PDB entry 6XRF | X-ray diffraction, 2.56 A resolution | chains A and B of the 3 polymer chains in the assembly

# Chain A (and B)
Molecule: Effector EagT6
Organism: Pseudomonas aeruginosa (strain ATCC 15692 / DSM 22644 / CIP 104116 / JCM 14847 / LMG 12228 / 1C / PRS 101 / PAO1)
Notes: chain B of this document is another copy of the same molecule, construct and numbering; everything in this record applies to it too
UniProt: Q9I738 (EAGT6_PSEAE); numbering as in UniProt (aligned over 1-144)
Sequence (146 residues; row label = number of the first residue in the row):
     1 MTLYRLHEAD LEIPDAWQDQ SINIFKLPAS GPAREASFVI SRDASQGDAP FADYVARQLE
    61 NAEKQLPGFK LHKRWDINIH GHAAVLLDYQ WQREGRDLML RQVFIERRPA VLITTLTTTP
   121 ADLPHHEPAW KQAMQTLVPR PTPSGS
Not modelled in the structure: 1, 142-146
Construct notes: expression tag (145-146)
Reported in the primary citation:
  - specificity-determining residues: F104

# How chain A and chain B interact
Pairs across the interface (88):
  L3(A) - H7(B)
  Y4(A) - H7(B)
  Y4(A) - N23(B)  hydrogen bond
  Y4(A) - F25(B)  hydrophobic
  R5(A) - L6(B)
  R5(A) - H7(B)  hydrogen bond (backbone-backbone)
  L6(A) - R5(B)
  L6(A) - N23(B)
  L6(A) - R42(B)
  H7(A) - L3(B)
  H7(A) - Y4(B)
  H7(A) - R5(B)  hydrogen bond (backbone-backbone)
  H7(A) - R140(B)  hydrogen bond (backbone-side chain)
  E8(A) - R42(B)  salt bridge
  E8(A) - R107(B)
  E8(A) - P139(B)
  E8(A) - R140(B)  hydrogen bond (backbone-backbone)
  A9(A) - L137(B)  hydrophobic
  A9(A) - V138(B)
  A9(A) - P139(B)  hydrophobic
  D10(A) - T136(B)
  D10(A) - L137(B)
  D10(A) - V138(B)  hydrogen bond (backbone-backbone)
  L11(A) - A133(B)
  L11(A) - T136(B)
  L11(A) - L137(B)  hydrophobic
  E12(A) - A133(B)
  E12(A) - T136(B)  hydrogen bond (backbone-side chain)
  P14(A) - Q132(B)
  A16(A) - P28(B)  hydrophobic
  W17(A) - F25(B)  hydrophobic
  W17(A) - K26(B)
  W17(A) - L27(B)
  W17(A) - P28(B)
  W17(A) - F38(B)  hydrophobic
  W17(A) - A129(B)  hydrophobic
  Q18(A) - F25(B)
  Q18(A) - K26(B)  hydrogen bond (backbone-backbone)
  D19(A) - I24(B)
  D19(A) - F25(B)
  Q20(A) - I24(B)  hydrogen bond (backbone-backbone)
  Q20(A) - K26(B)
  S21(A) - I22(B)
  S21(A) - N23(B)  hydrogen bond
  S21(A) - I24(B)  hydrogen bond (side chain-backbone)
  I22(A) - S21(B)
  I22(A) - I22(B)  hydrogen bond (backbone-backbone)
  I22(A) - I24(B)  hydrophobic
  N23(A) - Y4(B)  hydrogen bond
  N23(A) - L6(B)
  N23(A) - S21(B)
  I24(A) - Q18(B)
  I24(A) - D19(B)
  I24(A) - Q20(B)  hydrogen bond (backbone-backbone)
  I24(A) - S21(B)  hydrogen bond (backbone-side chain)
  F25(A) - Y4(B)  hydrophobic
  F25(A) - I13(B)  hydrophobic
  F25(A) - W17(B)  hydrophobic
  F25(A) - Q18(B)
  K26(A) - W17(B)
  K26(A) - Q18(B)  hydrogen bond (backbone-backbone)
  K26(A) - Q20(B)
  L27(A) - W17(B)  hydrophobic
  P28(A) - A16(B)
  P28(A) - W17(B)
  F38(A) - L11(B)  hydrophobic
  F38(A) - W17(B)  hydrophobic
  R42(A) - L6(B)
  R42(A) - E8(B)  salt bridge
  R107(A) - E8(B)
  L112(A) - E8(B)
  A129(A) - W17(B)  hydrophobic
  Q132(A) - E12(B)
  A133(A) - E12(B)
  T136(A) - D10(B)
  T136(A) - L11(B)
  T136(A) - E12(B)  hydrogen bond (side chain-backbone)
  L137(A) - D10(B)
  V138(A) - A9(B)
  V138(A) - D10(B)  hydrogen bond (backbone-backbone)
  P139(A) - E8(B)
  P139(A) - A9(B)  hydrophobic
  R140(A) - R5(B)
  R140(A) - L6(B)  hydrogen bond (side chain-backbone)
  R140(A) - H7(B)
  R140(A) - E8(B)  hydrogen bond (backbone-backbone)
  R140(A) - A9(B)
  R140(A) - D10(B)  salt bridge
Also at the interface, not in a pair above, chain A (40 interface residues in all): T2, I13, I40, W130
Also at the interface, not in a pair above, chain B (39 interface residues in all): P14, I40, L112, W130

# In short
The interface between chain A and chain B involves 40 residues on one side and 39 on the other, with 20
hydrogen bonds and 3 salt bridges. Polar contacts include E8(A)-R42(B), R140(A)-D10(B) and Y4(A)-N23(B). The
paper reports the specificity determinant F104(A).
Both chains are Effector EagT6 (Pseudomonas aeruginosa (strain ATCC 15692 / DSM 22644 / CIP 104116 / JCM 14847
/ LMG 12228 / 1C / PRS 101 / PAO1)). Entry 6XRF (EagT6 Tse6 NT complex) was determined by X-ray diffraction
(same publication as 6XRR).
